PDB entry 8VRN | electron microscopy, 2.57 A resolution | chains A and E of the 9 polymer chains in the assembly

== Chain A ==
Protein: Gamma-aminobutyric acid receptor subunit beta-2
From: Homo sapiens
UniProtKB: P47870 (GBRB2_HUMAN); residues 1-307 here correspond to UniProt positions 25-331 (UniProt number = residue number + 24)
Chain sequence (364 residues; each row starts with the number of its first residue):
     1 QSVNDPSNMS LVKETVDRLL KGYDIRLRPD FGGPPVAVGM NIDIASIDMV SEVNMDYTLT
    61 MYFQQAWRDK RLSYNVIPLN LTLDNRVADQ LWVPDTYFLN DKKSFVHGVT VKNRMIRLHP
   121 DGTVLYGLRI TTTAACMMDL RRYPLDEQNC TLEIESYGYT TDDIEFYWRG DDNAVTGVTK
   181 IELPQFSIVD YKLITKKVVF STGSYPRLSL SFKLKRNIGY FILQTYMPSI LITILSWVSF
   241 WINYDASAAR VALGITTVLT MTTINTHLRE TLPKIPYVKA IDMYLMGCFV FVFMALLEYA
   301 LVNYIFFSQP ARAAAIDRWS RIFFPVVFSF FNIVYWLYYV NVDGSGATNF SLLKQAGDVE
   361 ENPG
Not modelled in the structure: 1-6, 341-364
Construct notes: linker (308-315)
Disulfide bonds: Cys136-Cys150
Covalent attachments: N-acetylglucosamine (NAG) linked to Asn149
Ligand contacts:
  - A1ADN (3-(4-methylphenyl)-2-phenylquinazolin-4(3H)-one): Thr262, Asn265, Asp282, Leu285, Met286, Phe289
  - gamma-amino-butanoic acid (ABU): Tyr97, Glu155, Ser156, Tyr157, Phe200, Thr202, Tyr205
  - phosphatidylethanolamine (PTY): Pro276, Tyr277, Val278, Met283, Met286, Gly287, Val290, Phe291, Phe330, Phe331, Val334, Tyr335, Tyr338, Tyr339
UniProt features mapped onto this chain:
  - binding site (histamine): Tyr97, Ser156, Tyr157, Thr202
  - binding site (4-aminobutanoate): Tyr157, Thr202
  - glycosylation (N-linked (GlcNAc...) asparagine): Asn8, Asn80, Asn149
What the authors report for this chain:
  - conformationally variable residues (side-chain flip): Arg269

== Chain E ==
Protein: Gamma-aminobutyric acid receptor subunit gamma-2
From: Homo sapiens
UniProtKB: P18507 (GBRG2_HUMAN); residues 1-322 here correspond to UniProt positions 40-361 (UniProt number = residue number + 39)
Chain sequence (417 residues; row label = number of the first residue in the row; numbers below 1 keep their minus sign (Trp-36 is residue -36)):
   -36 WSHPQFEKGG GSGGGSGGSS AWSHPQFEKL EVLFQGPQKS DDDYEDYASN KTWVLTPKVP
    24 EGDVTVILNN LLEGYDNKLR PDIGVKPTLI HTDMYVNSIG PVNAINMEYT IDIFFAQTWY
    84 DRRLKFNSTI KVLRLNSNMV GKIWIPDTFF RNSKKADAHW ITTPNRMLRI WNDGRVLYTL
   144 RLTIDAECQL QLHNFPMDEH SCPLEFSSYG YPREEIVYQW KRSSVEVGDT RSWRLYQFSF
   204 VGLRNTTEVV KTTSGDYVVM SVYFDLSRRM GYFTIQTYIP CTLIVVLSWV SFWINKDAVP
   264 ARTSLGITTV LTMTTLSTIA RKSLPKVSYV TAMDLFVSVC FIFVFSALVE YGTLHYFVSS
   324 QPARAAKMDS YARIFFPTAF CLFNLVYWVS YLYLSRGSGA TNFSLLKQAG DVEENPG
Not modelled in the structure: -36 to 24, 358-380
Construct notes: expression tag (-36 to 0); linker (323-329)
Disulfide bonds: Cys151-Cys165
Covalent attachments: N-acetylglucosamine (NAG) linked to Asn208
UniProt features mapped onto this chain:
  - glycosylation (N-linked (GlcNAc...) asparagine): Asn13, Asn90, Asn208

== Interface between chain A and chain E ==
Contacting residue pairs (89; chain A residue first):
  Asn8(A) - Gly47(E)  hydrogen bond (side chain-backbone)
  Met9(A) - Arg43(E)
  Met9(A) - Ile46(E)  hydrophobic
  Met9(A) - Arg86(E)
  Val12(A) - Leu42(E)  hydrophobic
  Lys13(A) - Gly37(E)  hydrogen bond (side chain-backbone)
  Lys13(A) - Leu42(E)
  Val16(A) - Lys41(E)
  Leu20(A) - Lys41(E)
  Ser46(A) - Glu150(E)
  Asp48(A) - Lys117(E)
  Tyr62(A) - Phe112(E)
  Tyr62(A) - Arg114(E)
  Tyr62(A) - Tyr172(E)
  Gln64(A) - Thr216(E)  hydrogen bond
  Leu79(A) - Ile46(E)
  Leu79(A) - Gly47(E)
  Asn80(A) - Glu178(E)
  Thr82(A) - Gly173(E)
  Thr82(A) - Tyr174(E)
  Thr82(A) - Glu178(E)  hydrogen bond
  Leu83(A) - Lys41(E)
  Leu83(A) - Tyr174(E)
  Asp84(A) - Asn40(E)
  Asp84(A) - Lys41(E)  hydrogen bond (backbone-backbone)
  Asp84(A) - Tyr174(E)
  Arg86(A) - Asn40(E)
  Arg86(A) - Gly104(E)  hydrogen bond (side chain-backbone)
  Arg86(A) - Ile106(E)
  Val87(A) - Lys41(E)
  His107(A) - Ser116(E)
  His107(A) - Lys117(E)
  Val109(A) - Thr111(E)
  Val109(A) - Phe112(E)
  Val109(A) - Ala119(E)
  Val109(A) - Asp120(E)
  Val109(A) - Ala121(E)
  Val109(A) - Leu145(E)  hydrophobic
  Thr110(A) - Thr111(E)  hydrogen bond (side chain-backbone)
  Thr110(A) - Leu145(E)
  Val111(A) - Asp110(E)
  Asn113(A) - Phe112(E)
  Asn113(A) - Tyr172(E)
  Arg114(A) - Tyr172(E)
  Met115(A) - Tyr172(E)  hydrophobic
  Met115(A) - Gly173(E)
  Met115(A) - Ser217(E)  hydrogen bond
  Arg117(A) - Gly173(E)  hydrogen bond (side chain-backbone)
  Arg117(A) - Pro175(E)
  Arg117(A) - Ser217(E)  hydrogen bond
  Arg117(A) - Tyr220(E)  hydrogen bond
  Gly127(A) - Tyr172(E)
  Leu128(A) - Tyr172(E)  hydrogen bond (backbone-side chain)
  Arg129(A) - Phe112(E)
  Arg129(A) - Phe113(E)
  Arg129(A) - Arg114(E)
  Arg129(A) - Ser116(E)  hydrogen bond (side chain-backbone)
  Arg129(A) - Tyr172(E)  hydrogen bond (backbone-side chain)
  Glu182(A) - Gln152(E)
  Pro184(A) - Lys289(E)
  Pro184(A) - Val290(E)
  Gln185(A) - Lys289(E)
  Asn217(A) - Ser291(E)
  Gly219(A) - Ser291(E)
  Tyr220(A) - Arg284(E)
  Tyr220(A) - Lys289(E)
  Tyr220(A) - Val290(E)
  Tyr220(A) - Ser291(E)
  Leu223(A) - Asp297(E)
  Leu231(A) - Phe304(E)  hydrophobic
  Leu231(A) - Phe308(E)
  Ile232(A) - Val273(E)  hydrophobic
  Ile234(A) - Phe308(E)  hydrophobic
  Leu235(A) - Ile270(E)  hydrophobic
  Leu235(A) - Val273(E)  hydrophobic
  Leu235(A) - Phe308(E)  hydrophobic
  Leu235(A) - Leu311(E)  hydrophobic
  Trp241(A) - Tyr319(E)
  Ile242(A) - His318(E)
  Asn243(A) - His318(E)
  Ala246(A) - Val262(E)  hydrophobic
  Ala248(A) - Pro263(E)  hydrophobic
  Ala249(A) - Val262(E)  hydrophobic
  Ala249(A) - Thr266(E)
  Thr256(A) - Ile270(E)
  Thr256(A) - Leu274(E)
  Thr260(A) - Leu274(E)
  Thr260(A) - Thr277(E)
  His267(A) - Thr281(E)
Other interface residues (no listed pair), chain A (58 interface residues in all): Asp17, Met49, Phe105, Gln224, Pro228, Val238, Leu253, Thr257, Ile264, Arg321
Other interface residues (no listed pair), chain E (60 interface residues in all): Asp39, Pro44, Asn69, Phe78, Trp107, Ile108, Pro109, Arg129, Leu143, Ser301, Gly315

== Summary ==
The interface between chain A and chain E involves 58 residues on one side and 60 on the other; the contacts
include 14 hydrogen bonds. Polar pairs include Asn8(A)-Gly47(E), Lys13(A)-Gly37(E) and Gln64(A)-Thr216(E).
Bound to chain A: gamma-amino-butanoic acid, compound A1ADN and phosphatidylethanolamine. Covalently linked
N-acetylglucosamine: at Asn149(A). The paper reports conformational variability at Arg269(A).
Here chain A is Gamma-aminobutyric acid receptor subunit beta-2 and chain E is Gamma-aminobutyric acid
receptor subunit gamma-2, both from Homo sapiens. Entry 8VRN (Human GABAA receptor alpha1-beta2-gamma2 subtype
in complex with GABA plus PPTQ) was determined by electron microscopy, deposited together with 8VQY.
